PDB entry 7MXB | X-ray diffraction, 2.20 A resolution | chain A

# Chain A
Protein: Serine/threonine protein kinases
Source organism: Corynebacterium glutamicum (strain ATCC 13032 / DSM 20300 / BCRC 11384 / JCM 1318 / LMG 3730 / NCIMB 10025)
UniProt: Q8NM29 (Q8NM29_CORGL); residues 123-822 here correspond to UniProt positions 52-751 (UniProt number = residue number - 71)
Chain sequence (700 residues; each row starts with the number of its first residue):
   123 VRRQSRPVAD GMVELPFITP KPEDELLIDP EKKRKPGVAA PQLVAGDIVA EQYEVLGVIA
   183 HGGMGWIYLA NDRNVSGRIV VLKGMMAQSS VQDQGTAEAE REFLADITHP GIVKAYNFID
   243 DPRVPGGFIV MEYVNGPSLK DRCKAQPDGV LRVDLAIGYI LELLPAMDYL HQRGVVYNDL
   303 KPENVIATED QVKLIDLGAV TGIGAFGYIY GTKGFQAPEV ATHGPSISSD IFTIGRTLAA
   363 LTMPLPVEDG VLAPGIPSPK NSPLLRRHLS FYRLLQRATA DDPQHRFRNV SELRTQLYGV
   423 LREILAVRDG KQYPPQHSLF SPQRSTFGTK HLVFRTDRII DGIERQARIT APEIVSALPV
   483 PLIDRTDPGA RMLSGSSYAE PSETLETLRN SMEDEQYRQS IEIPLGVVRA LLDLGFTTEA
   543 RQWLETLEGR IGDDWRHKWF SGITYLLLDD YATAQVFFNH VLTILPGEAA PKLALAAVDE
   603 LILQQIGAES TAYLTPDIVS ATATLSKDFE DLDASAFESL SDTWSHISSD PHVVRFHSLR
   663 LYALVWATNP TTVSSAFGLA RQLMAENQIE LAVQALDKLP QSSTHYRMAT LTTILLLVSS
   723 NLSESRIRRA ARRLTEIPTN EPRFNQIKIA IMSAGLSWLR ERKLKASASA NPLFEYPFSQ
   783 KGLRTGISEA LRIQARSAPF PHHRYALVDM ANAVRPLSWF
Disordered / not traced: 462-466, 800-822
Ion coordination: Mg2+ site 1 near Gly199 (its only coordinating residue here); Mg2+ site 2: Asp301, Asp318 (together with magnesium-5'-adenyly-imido-triphosphate); magnesium-5'-adenyly-imido-triphosphate Mg near Glu305 (its only coordinating residue here)
Ligand contacts: magnesium-5'-adenyly-imido-triphosphate (MAP): Ile181, Ala182, Gly184, Gly185, Met186, Gly187, Ile189, Val203, Lys205, Val235, Met253, Glu254, Tyr255, Val256, Ser260, Asp301, Lys303, Glu305, Asn306, Ile308, Ile317, Asp318, Thr334
What the authors report for this chain:
  - mutagenesis - K205A: abolished growth in response to glutamine
  - catalytic residues: Lys205

# Summary
Bound to chain A: magnesium-5'-adenyly-imido-triphosphate. Asp301 and Asp318 coordinate Mg2+ site 2. The paper
reports the catalytic residue Lys205; K205A abolishes growth in response to glutamine.
Chain A is Serine/threonine protein kinases (Corynebacterium glutamicum (strain ATCC 13032 / DSM 20300 / BCRC
11384 / JCM 1318 / LMG 3730 / NCIMB 10025)); the structure, Crystal structure of the S/T protein kinase PknG
from Corynebacterium glutamicum in complex with AMP-PNP, was determined by X-ray diffraction together with
7MXJ and 7MXK from the same study.
